5JY6 - chains A and B of the 4 polymer chains in the assembly; structure by X-ray diffraction, 2.00 A resolution.

Chain A (and B):
Protein: Glyceraldehyde-3-phosphate dehydrogenase
From: Streptococcus agalactiae
Notes: EC 1.2.1.-; chain B of this document is another copy of the same molecule, construct and numbering; everything in this record applies to it too
Reference sequence: Q9ALW2 (Q9ALW2_STRAG); residues 1-336 here = UniProt positions 1-336
Sequence (356 residues; each row starts with the number of its first residue; numbers below 1 keep their minus sign (Met-19 is residue -19)):
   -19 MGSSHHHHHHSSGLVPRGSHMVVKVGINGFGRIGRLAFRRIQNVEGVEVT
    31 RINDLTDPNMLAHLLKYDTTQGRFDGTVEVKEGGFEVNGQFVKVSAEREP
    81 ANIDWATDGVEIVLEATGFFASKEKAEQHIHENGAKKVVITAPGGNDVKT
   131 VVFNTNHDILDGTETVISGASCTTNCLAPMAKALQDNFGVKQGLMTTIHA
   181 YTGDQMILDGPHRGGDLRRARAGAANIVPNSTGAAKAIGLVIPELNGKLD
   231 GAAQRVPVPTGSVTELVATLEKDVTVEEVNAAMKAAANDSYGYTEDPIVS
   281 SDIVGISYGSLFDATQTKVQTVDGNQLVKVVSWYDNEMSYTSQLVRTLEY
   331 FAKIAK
Disordered / not traced: -19 to 1, 336 (chain B: -19 to 1)
Differences from the reference sequence: initiating methionine (-19); expression tag (-18 to 0)
Metal / ion sites: Mg2+: Ile21, Val24, Val27
Small-molecule neighbours: NAD (nicotinamide-adenine-dinucleotide): Asn8, Gly9, Phe10, Gly11, Arg12, Ile13, Asn33, Asp34, Leu35, Glu77, Arg78, Ala96, Thr97, Gly98, Phe99, Phe100, Thr121, Ala122, Cys152, Thr182, Asn316, Glu317, Tyr320
Reported in the primary citation:
  - self-association interface (contacts with another copy of this molecule): His43 to Arg53, Val170 to Ala180, Tyr181 to Asn206, Leu229 to Val236, Ser242 to Leu250, Thr274 to Leu291, Lys298 to Val302, Asn305 to Tyr314
  - binding site for NAD: Asn8 to Arg15, Asp34 to Leu35, Ala96 to Gly98, Phe99, Cys152, Asn316
  - binding site for NAD: Thr97 to Gly98 (by similarity / conservation)
  - catalytic residues: Cys152, His179
  - contacts within the chain: Cys152-His179, Asp184-Arg235 (salt bridge), Thr182-Arg235 (hydrogen bond), Gln185-Arg235 (hydrogen bond)
  - conformationally variable residues (side-chain flip): Cys152, His179

Chain A / chain B interface:
Residue-residue contacts (96):
  Lys171(A) with Val302(B)
  Gln172(A) with Gln300(B), hydrogen bond; Val302(B); Asn305(B), hydrogen bond (side chain-backbone); Gln306(B); Leu307(B)
  Gly173(A) with Gln300(B), hydrogen bond (backbone-side chain)
  Leu174(A) with Gln300(B); Leu307(B), hydrophobic
  Thr176(A) with Glu245(B), hydrogen bond; Lys309(B)
  Ile178(A) with Ile178(B), hydrophobic; Ile207(B); Gln234(B)
  Leu197(A) with Pro277(B), hydrophobic
  Arg198(A) with Pro277(B), hydrogen bond (side chain-backbone); Ile278(B), hydrogen bond (side chain-backbone); Val279(B); Asp293(B), salt bridge; Thr295(B), hydrogen bond
  Arg201(A) with Val279(B); Ser281(B), hydrogen bond; Asp282(B), salt bridge
  Asn206(A) with Val279(B); Ser280(B); Ser281(B), hydrogen bond
  Ile207(A) with Ile178(B); Val236(B), hydrophobic; Val238(B), hydrophobic; Gly241(B); Val279(B); Ser280(B), hydrogen bond (backbone-side chain); Trp313(B)
  Pro209(A) with Ile278(B); Gln296(B); Trp313(B), hydrophobic
  Gly227(A) with Val302(B)
  Lys228(A) with Gln300(B), hydrogen bond (backbone-side chain); Val302(B)
  Leu229(A) with Gln300(B)
  Asp230(A) with Lys298(B), salt bridge; Gln300(B)
  Gly231(A) with Lys298(B), hydrogen bond (backbone-side chain)
  Ala232(A) with Lys309(B)
  Gln234(A) with Ile178(B); Glu245(B), hydrogen bond; Gln296(B), hydrogen bond
  Val236(A) with Ile207(B), hydrophobic; Val236(B), hydrophobic
  Pro237(A) with Pro237(B); Val238(B), hydrophobic
  Val238(A) with Ile207(B), hydrophobic; Pro237(B), hydrophobic
  Gly241(A) with Ile207(B)
  Glu245(A) with Thr176(B), hydrogen bond; Gln234(B), hydrogen bond
  Pro277(A) with Leu197(B), hydrophobic; Arg198(B), hydrogen bond (backbone-side chain)
  Ile278(A) with Arg198(B), hydrogen bond (backbone-side chain); Pro209(B)
  Val279(A) with Arg198(B); Arg201(B); Asn206(B); Ile207(B); Val208(B), hydrophobic
  Ser280(A) with Asn206(B); Ile207(B), hydrogen bond (side chain-backbone)
  Ser281(A) with Arg201(B), hydrogen bond; Asn206(B), hydrogen bond
  Asp282(A) with Arg201(B), salt bridge
  Asp293(A) with Arg198(B), salt bridge
  Thr295(A) with Arg198(B), hydrogen bond
  Gln296(A) with Arg198(B); Pro209(B); Gln234(B), hydrogen bond
  Lys298(A) with Asp230(B), salt bridge; Gly231(B), hydrogen bond (side chain-backbone)
  Gln300(A) with Gln172(B), hydrogen bond; Gly173(B), hydrogen bond (side chain-backbone); Leu174(B); Lys228(B), hydrogen bond (side chain-backbone); Leu229(B); Asp230(B)
  Val302(A) with Lys171(B); Gln172(B); Gly227(B)
  Asn305(A) with Gln172(B), hydrogen bond (backbone-side chain)
  Gln306(A) with Gln172(B)
  Leu307(A) with Gln172(B); Leu174(B), hydrophobic; Leu307(B), hydrophobic
  Lys309(A) with Leu174(B); Thr176(B); Ala232(B)
  Trp313(A) with Ile207(B); Pro209(B), hydrophobic
Interface residues without a listed pair, chain A (48 interface residues in all): Ala205, Val208, Ser242, Val243, Val247, Asp276, Asp303
Interface residues without a listed pair, chain B (48 interface residues in all): Ala205, Ser242, Val243, Val247, Asp276, Asp303

In short:
The chain A/chain B interface involves 48 residues from each chain; the contacts include 28 hydrogen bonds and
6 salt bridges. Among the polar pairs are Arg198(A)-Asp293(B), Arg201(A)-Asp282(B) and Asp230(A)-Lys298(B).
Bound to chain A: NAD. From the paper: catalytic residues Cys152(A) and His179(A); a binding site for NAD at
Asn8(A), Asp34(A) and Ala96(A) among others.
Both chains are Glyceraldehyde-3-phosphate dehydrogenase (Streptococcus agalactiae). Entry 5JY6 (Structures of
Streptococcus agalactiae GBS GAPDH in different enzymatic states) was determined by X-ray diffraction together
with 5JYA, 5JYE and 5JYF from the same study.
